2YFW - chains A and H of the 4 polymer chains in the assembly; structure by X-ray diffraction, 2.60 A resolution.

Chain A:
Molecule: Histone H3-like centromeric protein CSE4
Organism: Kluyveromyces lactis nrrl Y-1140
Notes: fragment: histone-fold domain, residues 93-184
UniProtKB: Q6CTI2 (CENPA_KLULA); numbering as in UniProt (aligned over 93-184)
Sequence (92 residues; numbered 93 to 184; the number before each row is that of its first residue):
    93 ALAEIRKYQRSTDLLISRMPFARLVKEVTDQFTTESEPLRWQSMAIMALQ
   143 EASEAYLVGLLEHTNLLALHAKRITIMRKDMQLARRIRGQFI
Unresolved in the structure: 93-104, 128, 184

Chain H:
Molecule: Histone H4
Organism: Kluyveromyces lactis nrrl Y-1140
UniProtKB: Q6CMU6 (Q6CMU6_KLULA); residues 0-102 here correspond to UniProt positions 1-103 (UniProt number = residue number + 1)
Sequence (103 residues; row label = number of the first residue in the row; numbering starts at 0):
     0 MSGRGKGGKGLGKGGAKRHRKILRDNIQGITKPAIRRLARRGGVKRISGL
    50 IYEEVRNVLKTFLESVIRDAVTYTEHAKRKTVTSLDVVYALKRQGRTLYG
   100 FGG
Unresolved in the structure: 0-22

How chain A and chain H interact:
Pairs across the interface (5):
  Met139(A) with Ser83(H)
  Ala140(A) with Val87(H), hydrophobic
  Glu143(A) with Ser83(H), hydrogen bond; Leu84(H)
  Ala147(A) with Tyr88(H)
Also at the interface, not in a pair above, chain A (5 interface residues in all): Ala144

Summary:
Chain A and chain H form an interface of 5 and 4 residues respectively; the contacts include 1 hydrogen bond.
The hydrogen-bonded pair is Glu143(A)-Ser83(H).
Chain A is Histone H3-like centromeric protein CSE4 and chain H is Histone H4, both from Kluyveromyces lactis
nrrl Y-1140; the structure, Heterotetramer structure of Kluyveromyces lactis Cse4,H4, was determined by X-ray
diffraction together with 2YFV from the same study.
